6ES8 - chain A; structure by X-ray diffraction, 1.90 A resolution.

# Chain A
Protein: Gag protein
Source organism: Human immunodeficiency virus 1
Reference sequence: B9V8I5 (B9V8I5_9HIV1); residues 1-219 here correspond to UniProt positions 137-355 (UniProt number = residue number + 136)
Sequence (219 residues; row label = number of the first residue in the row):
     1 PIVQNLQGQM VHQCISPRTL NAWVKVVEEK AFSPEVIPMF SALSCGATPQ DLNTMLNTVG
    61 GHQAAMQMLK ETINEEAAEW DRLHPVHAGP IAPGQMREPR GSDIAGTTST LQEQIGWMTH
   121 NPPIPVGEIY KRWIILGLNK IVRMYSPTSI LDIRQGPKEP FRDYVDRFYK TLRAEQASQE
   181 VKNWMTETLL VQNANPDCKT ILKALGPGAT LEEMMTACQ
Disordered / not traced: 88-90, 177-187
Construct notes: conflict Cys-14 (Ala150 in B9V8I5), Cys-45 (Glu181 in B9V8I5), Glu-75 (Asp211 in B9V8I5), Gly-208 (Ala344 in B9V8I5)
Cystine bridges: Cys-14/Cys-45, Cys-198/Cys-218
What the authors report for this chain:
  - binding site for inositol hexakisphosphate: Arg-18
  - conformationally variable residues (side-chain flip): Arg-18

# In short
From the paper: a binding site for inositol hexakisphosphate at Arg-18; conformational variability at Arg-18.
Chain A is Gag protein (Human immunodeficiency virus 1); the structure, HIV capsid hexamer with IP6 ligand,
was determined by X-ray diffraction, deposited together with 6H09.
